PDB entry 9F75 | electron microscopy, 3.00 A resolution | chains A and F of the 7 polymer chains in the assembly

Chain A (and F):
Protein: Large T antigen
Organism: Betapolyomavirus macacae
Notes: EC 3.6.4.-; chain F of this document is another copy of the same molecule, construct and numbering; everything in this record applies to it too
UniProt: P03070 (LT_SV40); residue numbers follow UniProt; this construct covers 266-627
Sequence (362 residues; row label = number of the first residue in the row):
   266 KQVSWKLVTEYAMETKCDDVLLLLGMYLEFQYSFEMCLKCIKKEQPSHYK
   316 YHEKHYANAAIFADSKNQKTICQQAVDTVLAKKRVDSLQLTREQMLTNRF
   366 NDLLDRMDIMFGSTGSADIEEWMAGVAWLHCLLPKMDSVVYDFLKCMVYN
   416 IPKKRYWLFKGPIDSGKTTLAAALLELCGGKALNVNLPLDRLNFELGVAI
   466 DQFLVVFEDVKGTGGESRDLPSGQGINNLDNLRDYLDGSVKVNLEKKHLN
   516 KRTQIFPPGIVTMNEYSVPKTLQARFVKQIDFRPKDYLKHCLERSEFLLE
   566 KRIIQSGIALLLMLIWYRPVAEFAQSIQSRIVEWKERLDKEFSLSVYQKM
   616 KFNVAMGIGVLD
Small-molecule neighbours: ATP (adenosine-5'-triphosphate): Trp393, Leu397, Pro427, Ile428, Asp429, Ser430, Gly431, Lys432, Thr433, Thr434, Asp474, Asn529, Arg548, Pro549, Lys550, Asp551, Leu553, Lys554, Leu557
Curated features (UniProtKB/Swiss-Prot):
  - binding site (Zn(2+)): Cys302, Cys305, His313, His317
  - binding site (ATP): Gly426 to Thr433

How chain A and chain F interact:
Pairs across the interface - 27 pairs, chain A then chain F:
  Gln267(A) - Lys331(F)  hydrogen bond
  Trp270(A) - Lys331(F)
  Lys271(A) - Asp329(F)  salt bridge
  Gln339(A) - Ser330(F)  hydrogen bond (side chain-backbone)
  Gln339(A) - Lys331(F)
  Gln339(A) - Asn332(F)
  Gln339(A) - Gln333(F)  hydrogen bond (side chain-backbone)
  Asp342(A) - Lys334(F)
  Thr343(A) - Leu293(F)
  Ala346(A) - Leu286(F)
  Ala346(A) - Gly290(F)
  Arg349(A) - Asp284(F)  salt bridge
  Arg349(A) - Leu286(F)
  Val350(A) - Leu287(F)
  Val350(A) - Gly290(F)
  Val350(A) - Met291(F)
  Leu353(A) - Leu287(F)  hydrophobic
  Gln354(A) - Met291(F)
  Gln354(A) - Gln310(F)
  Asn415(A) - Arg567(F)  hydrogen bond (backbone-side chain)
  Ile416(A) - Arg567(F)
  Pro417(A) - Arg567(F)
  Lys418(A) - Asp429(F)  salt bridge
  Gly503(A) - Arg567(F)  hydrogen bond (backbone-side chain)
  Leu514(A) - Lys334(F)
  Ile520(A) - Arg567(F)
  Lys535(A) - Pro486(F)
Also at the interface, not in a pair above, chain A (21 interface residues in all): Asn515, Arg517
Also at the interface, not in a pair above, chain F (21 interface residues in all): Leu289, Glu294, Lys304, Asp484, Leu564

In short:
The chain A/chain F interface involves 21 residues from each chain, with 5 hydrogen bonds and 3 salt bridges.
Among the polar pairs are Lys271(A)-Asp329(F), Arg349(A)-Asp284(F) and Lys418(A)-Asp429(F). Bound to chain A:
ATP. UniProt lists 4 Zn2+-binding residues and 8 ATP-binding residues on chain A.
Both chains are Large T antigen (Betapolyomavirus macacae). Entry 9F75 (Active SV40 LTAg complex with DNA (3D
variability component_000, frame_019)) was determined by electron microscopy together with 9EVH, 9EVP, 9F3T,
9F3U, 9F5I, 9F73 and 14 further entries from the same study.
